Entry 7U1T (electron microscopy, 3.30 A resolution); this record covers chains A and E of the 6 polymer chains in the assembly.

Chain A:
Molecule: Epstein-Barr nuclear antigen 1
Source organism: Human herpesvirus 4 strain B95-8
Notes: fragment: DNA-binding domain
Reference sequence: P03211 (EBNA1_EBVB9); numbering as in UniProt (aligned over 438-615)
Chain sequence (178 residues; row label = number of the first residue in the row):
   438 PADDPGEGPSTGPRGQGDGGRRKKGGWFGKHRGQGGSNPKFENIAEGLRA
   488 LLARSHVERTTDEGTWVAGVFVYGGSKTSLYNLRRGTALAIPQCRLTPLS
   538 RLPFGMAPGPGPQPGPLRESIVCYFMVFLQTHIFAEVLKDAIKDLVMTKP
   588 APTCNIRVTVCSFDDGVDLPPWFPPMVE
Disordered / not traced: 614-615
Curated features (UniProtKB/Swiss-Prot):
  - active site: Tyr518 (For site-specific DNA endonuclease activity)
  - binding site (DNA): Lys460, Lys461, Tyr518
  - site: Arg491 (Interaction dimer-dimer), Tyr518 (Interaction dimer-dimer. Required for episome maintenance and generation of immortalized B cells in the host)
  - mutagenesis: Glu444 (E444A: Slight decrease in binding to USP7. Major decrease in binding to USP7; when associated with A-447), Ser447 (S447A: Loss of binding to USP7. Major decrease in binding to USP7; when associated with A-444), Lys460 to Lys461 (Severe loss of oriP-dependent DNA replication; loss of DNA-binding), Arg491 (R491A: Impaired cooperative DNA binding; R491E: Loss of DNA replication and cooperative DNA binding), Tyr518 (Y518A: 10 fold decrease in DNA-binding; Y518A: Complete loss of endocucleoase nicks in the DNA; Y518E: Complete loss of DNA-binding; Y518F: No effect on DNA-binding ...), Asp581 (D581A: Loss of DNA replication and cooperative DNA binding; D581E: Forms single dimer binding to DNA), Thr585 (T585P: Decreased EBNA1-DNA binding, formation of functional chromatin, and origin recognition complex recruitment at oriP)

Chain E:
Molecule: 59-nt DNA strand
Sequence (59 nucleotides; numbered 1 to 59; the number before each row is that of its first residue):
     1 TAACCCTAATTCGATAGCATATGCTTCCCGTTGGGTAACATATGCTATTG
    51 AATTAGGGT

Interface between chain A and chain E:
Contacting residue pairs - 31 pairs, chain A then chain E:
  Lys460(A) - DA37(E)  hydrogen bond to the base
  Lys460(A) - DA38(E)  hydrogen bond to the base
  Lys461(A) - DA38(E)  phosphate contact
  Gly462(A) - DA38(E)  hydrogen bond to the sugar
  Gly462(A) - DC39(E)  phosphate contact
  Gly463(A) - DC39(E)  hydrogen bond to the sugar
  Trp464(A) - DC39(E)  sugar contact
  Trp464(A) - DA40(E)  phosphate contact
  Trp464(A) - DT41(E)  sugar contact
  Phe465(A) - DA38(E)  base contact
  His468(A) - DT41(E)  salt bridge to the phosphate
  Arg469(A) - DT41(E)  hydrogen bond to the base
  Arg469(A) - DA42(E)  salt bridge to the phosphate
  Lys477(A) - DG33(E)  hydrogen bond to the base
  Lys477(A) - DG34(E)  hydrogen bond to the base
  Asn480(A) - DT32(E)  hydrogen bond to the phosphate
  Asn480(A) - DG33(E)  hydrogen bond to the phosphate
  Ile481(A) - DG33(E)  phosphate contact
  Ile481(A) - DG34(E)  phosphate contact
  Ser513(A) - DG35(E)  hydrogen bond to the phosphate
  Thr515(A) - DG34(E)  sugar contact
  Thr515(A) - DG35(E)  phosphate contact
  Thr515(A) - DT36(E)  base contact
  Ser516(A) - DG34(E)  sugar contact
  Ser516(A) - DG35(E)  phosphate contact
  Asn519(A) - DG34(E)  hydrogen bond to the phosphate
  Leu554(A) - DC45(E)  phosphate contact
  Glu556(A) - DG44(E)  sugar contact
  Lys586(A) - DT32(E)  phosphate contact
  Lys586(A) - DG33(E)  salt bridge to the phosphate
  Thr590(A) - DG34(E)  hydrogen bond to the phosphate
Other interface residues (no listed pair), chain A (20 interface residues in all): Arg459

Summary:
20 residues of chain A and 13 residues of chain E are in contact; the contacts include 12 hydrogen bonds and 3
salt bridges. Polar contacts include Lys460(A)-DA37(E), Lys460(A)-DA38(E) and Arg469(A)-DT41(E).
Chain A is Epstein-Barr nuclear antigen 1 (Human herpesvirus 4 strain B95-8) and chain E is a 59-nt DNA
strand; the structure, EBNA1 DNA binding domain (401-641) binds to half Dyad Symmetry element, was determined
by electron microscopy.
